5T40 - chains A and B; structure by X-ray diffraction, 1.81 A resolution.

Chain A (and B):
Molecule: Nuclease EXOG, mitochondrial
Organism: Homo sapiens
Notes: EC 3.1.30.-; chain B of this document is another copy of the same molecule, construct and numbering; everything in this record applies to it too
UniProt: Q9Y2C4 (EXOG_HUMAN); residue numbers follow UniProt; this construct covers 59-368
Chain sequence (317 residues; each row starts with the number of its first residue):
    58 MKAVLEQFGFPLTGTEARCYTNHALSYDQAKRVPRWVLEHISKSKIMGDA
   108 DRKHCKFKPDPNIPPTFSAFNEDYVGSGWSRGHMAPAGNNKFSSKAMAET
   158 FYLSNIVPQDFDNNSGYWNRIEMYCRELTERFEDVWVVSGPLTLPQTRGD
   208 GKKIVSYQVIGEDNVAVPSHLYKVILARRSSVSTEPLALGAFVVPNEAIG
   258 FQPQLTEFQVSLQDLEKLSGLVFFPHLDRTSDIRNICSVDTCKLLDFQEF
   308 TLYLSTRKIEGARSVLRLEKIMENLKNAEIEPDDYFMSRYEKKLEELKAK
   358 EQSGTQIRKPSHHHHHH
Unresolved in the structure: 58-59, 359-374 (chain B: 58, 359-374)
Sequence notes: initiating methionine (58); expression tag (369-374)
Swiss-Prot annotation at these positions:
  - active site: H140 (Proton acceptor)
  - binding site (a divalent metal cation): N171
  - natural variant: G277 (G277V: Abolishes catalytic activity)
  - mutagenesis: S137 (S137D: No effect on catalytic activity), H140 (H140A: Abolishes catalytic activity)
Disulfides: C294-C299
Metal / ion sites: Mg2+ near N171 (its only coordinating residue here)
From the paper describing this entry:
  - Mg2+ coordination: N171
  - self-association interface (contacts with another copy of this molecule): G277 to L284
  - binding site for sulfate ion: R138, R314
  - catalytic residues: H140
  - mutagenesis - H140A: abolished catalytic activity
  - mutagenesis - R314A: decreased binding to 5'-P-containing DNA
  - mutagenesis - R314A: increased catalytic activity on 5'-P-containing DNA

Chain A / chain B interface:
Contacting residue pairs (111):
  V61(A) - H97(B)
  V61(A) - W193(B)  hydrogen bond (backbone-side chain)
  L62(A) - H80(B)
  L62(A) - L95(B)  hydrophobic
  L62(A) - W193(B)
  Q64(A) - H283(B)
  F65(A) - W193(B)  hydrophobic
  F65(A) - L233(B)  hydrophobic
  F65(A) - L244(B)  hydrophobic
  F65(A) - F281(B)
  F65(A) - P282(B)
  F65(A) - H283(B)  hydrogen bond (backbone-backbone)
  F65(A) - L284(B)
  G66(A) - L95(B)
  G66(A) - P282(B)
  G66(A) - H283(B)  hydrogen bond (backbone-side chain)
  F67(A) - A74(B)  hydrophobic
  F67(A) - C76(B)  hydrophobic
  F67(A) - A81(B)  hydrophobic
  F67(A) - W93(B)  hydrophobic
  F67(A) - L95(B)  hydrophobic
  F67(A) - P282(B)
  P68(A) - W93(B)  hydrophobic
  P68(A) - V195(B)  hydrophobic
  P68(A) - V279(B)
  L69(A) - L278(B)
  L69(A) - V279(B)  hydrogen bond (backbone-backbone)
  L69(A) - P282(B)  hydrophobic
  T70(A) - S83(B)
  T70(A) - W93(B)
  T70(A) - L278(B)
  T72(A) - T70(B)
  T72(A) - T72(B)  hydrogen bond
  A74(A) - F67(B)  hydrophobic
  C76(A) - K59(B)
  H80(A) - L62(B)
  A81(A) - L62(B)
  A81(A) - F67(B)  hydrophobic
  S83(A) - T70(B)
  Q86(A) - G277(B)  hydrogen bond (side chain-backbone)
  A87(A) - S276(B)
  A87(A) - G277(B)
  K88(A) - K88(B)
  R89(A) - K274(B)  hydrogen bond (side chain-backbone)
  R92(A) - R92(B)
  W93(A) - F67(B)  hydrophobic
  W93(A) - P68(B)  hydrophobic
  W93(A) - T70(B)
  L95(A) - L62(B)
  L95(A) - G66(B)
  L95(A) - F67(B)  hydrophobic
  E96(A) - L62(B)
  H97(A) - V61(B)
  H97(A) - L62(B)
  T123(A) - K274(B)  hydrogen bond
  F124(A) - E273(B)
  F124(A) - G277(B)
  F124(A) - L278(B)
  F124(A) - V279(B)  hydrophobic
  W193(A) - V61(B)  hydrogen bond (side chain-backbone)
  W193(A) - L62(B)
  W193(A) - Q64(B)
  W193(A) - F65(B)  hydrophobic
  V195(A) - P68(B)  hydrophobic
  P202(A) - V216(B)  hydrophobic
  K209(A) - Q215(B)
  K210(A) - Q215(B)
  K210(A) - V216(B)  hydrogen bond (backbone-backbone)
  K210(A) - G218(B)  hydrogen bond (side chain-backbone)
  K210(A) - N221(B)  hydrogen bond
  I211(A) - Y214(B)
  I211(A) - Q215(B)
  V212(A) - V212(B)
  V212(A) - S213(B)
  V212(A) - Y214(B)  hydrogen bond (backbone-backbone)
  V212(A) - V216(B)  hydrophobic
  S213(A) - V212(B)
  S213(A) - S213(B)  hydrogen bond
  Y214(A) - I211(B)
  Y214(A) - V212(B)  hydrogen bond (backbone-backbone)
  Q215(A) - K209(B)
  Q215(A) - K210(B)
  Q215(A) - I211(B)
  V216(A) - P202(B)  hydrophobic
  V216(A) - K210(B)  hydrogen bond (backbone-backbone)
  V216(A) - V212(B)  hydrophobic
  G218(A) - K210(B)  hydrogen bond (backbone-side chain)
  N221(A) - K210(B)  hydrogen bond
  L233(A) - F65(B)  hydrophobic
  R235(A) - Q64(B)
  E273(A) - F124(B)
  K274(A) - R89(B)  hydrogen bond (backbone-side chain)
  S276(A) - A87(B)
  G277(A) - T70(B)
  G277(A) - Q86(B)  hydrogen bond (backbone-side chain)
  G277(A) - A87(B)
  G277(A) - F124(B)
  L278(A) - L69(B)
  L278(A) - T70(B)
  L278(A) - F124(B)
  V279(A) - P68(B)
  V279(A) - L69(B)  hydrogen bond (backbone-backbone)
  V279(A) - F124(B)  hydrophobic
  F281(A) - F65(B)
  F281(A) - G66(B)
  P282(A) - F65(B)
  P282(A) - G66(B)
  P282(A) - F67(B)
  P282(A) - L69(B)  hydrophobic
  H283(A) - F65(B)  hydrogen bond (backbone-backbone)
  H283(A) - G66(B)  hydrogen bond (side chain-backbone)
Interface residues without a listed pair, chain A (59 interface residues in all): E63, Y77, N79, T200, E219, L244, L275, F280, L284
Interface residues without a listed pair, chain B (59 interface residues in all): E63, N79, T123, D191, T200, E219, R235, L275, F280

Overview:
Chain A and chain B each contribute 59 residues to their interface; the contacts include 23 hydrogen bonds.
Polar contacts include V61(A)-W193(B), G66(A)-H283(B) and T72(A)-T72(B). UniProt lists active-site residue
H140(A), divalent metal cation-binding residue N171(A) and 2 mutagenesis sites on chain A. From the paper: the
catalytic residue H140(A); H140A of chain A abolishes catalytic activity.
Both chains are Nuclease EXOG, mitochondrial (Homo sapiens). Entry 5T40 (A Novel domain in human EXOG converts
apoptotic endonuclease to DNA-repair enzyme) was determined by X-ray diffraction, deposited together with 5T4I
and 5T5C.
